Entry 7SCB (electron microscopy, 2.50 A resolution); this record covers chains AO and BE of the 29 polymer chains in the assembly.

Chain AO:
Name: Allophycocyanin beta chain
From: Synechocystis sp. PCC 6803 substr. Kazusa
UniProtKB: Q01952 (APCB_SYNY3); residues 1-161 here = UniProt positions 1-161
Amino-acid sequence (161 residues; numbered 1 to 161; the number before each row is that of its first residue):
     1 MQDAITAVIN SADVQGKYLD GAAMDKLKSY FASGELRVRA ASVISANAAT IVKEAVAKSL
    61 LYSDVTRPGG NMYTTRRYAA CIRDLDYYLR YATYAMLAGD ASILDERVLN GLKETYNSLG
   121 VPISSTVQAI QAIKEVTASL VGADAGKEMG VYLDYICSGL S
Curated features (UniProtKB/Swiss-Prot):
  - binding site ((2R,3E)-phycocyanobilin): Cys81
  - modified residue: Asn71 (N4-methylasparagine)
Covalently attached groups: phycocyanobilin (CYC) linked to Cys81
Residues lining bound ligands:
  - phycocyanobilin (CYC), molecule 1: Leu60, Val65, Asn71, Met72, Arg76, Arg77, Ala80, Arg83, Asp84, Leu85, Tyr87, Tyr88, Tyr91, Arg107, Val108, Leu112, Thr115, Tyr116, Leu119, Val121, Pro122, Ser125, Thr126, Ala129
  - phycocyanobilin (CYC), molecule 2: Leu61, Tyr62, Thr66, Tyr73, Thr75, Tyr78

Chain BE:
Name: Phycobiliprotein ApcE
From: Synechocystis sp. PCC 6803 substr. Kazusa
Notes: EC 4.-.-.-
UniProtKB: Q55544 (APCE_SYNY3); residue numbers follow UniProt; this construct covers 1-896
Amino-acid sequence (896 residues; numbered 1 to 896; the number before each row is that of its first residue):
     1 MSVKASGGSS LARPQLYQTV PVSAISQAEQ QDRFLEGSEL NELTAYFQSG ALRLEIAETL
    61 TQNADLIVSR AANRIFTGGS PLSYLEKPVE RQPALVGASS DSRNGSVTYA ESNGSGGLFG
   121 GLRSVFSSTG PIPPGFRPIN IARYGPSNMQ KSLRDMSWFL RYTTYAIVAG DPNIIVVNTR
   181 GLKEVIENAC SIDATIVAIQ EMRAASADYF RNNAQAKEIV LQYFDILLSE FKAPTPANKV
   241 RQGPSNDIQG LELPQSYFNA AAKRQKYAMK PGLSALEKNA VIKAAYRQIF ERDITKAYSQ
   301 SISYLESQVR NGDISMKEFV RRLAKSPLYR KQFFEPFINS RALELAFRHI LGRGPSSREE
   361 VQKYFSIVSS GGLPALVDAL VDSQEYADYF GEETVPYLRG LGVEAQECRN WGMQQDLFSY
   421 SAPFRKVPQF ITTFAQYDRP LPDQHVYGSG NDPLEIQFGA IFPKETRNPS KRPAPFNKDT
   481 KRILIHRGPA VNNQVGNPSA VGEFPGSLGA KVFRLNGGLP GAKVGKNTGT SVKFGESSTQ
   541 ALIRAAYRQV FGRDLYEGQR LSVAEIQLEN GDISVREFIK RLAKSELFLK LYWAPHYVCK
   601 AIEYMHRRLL GRPTYGRQEM NQYFDIASKQ GFYAVVEAMI DSKEYSDAFG EDTVPYERYL
   661 TPGGLQMRSA RVGSLREDIG QRVDKEVTPR FVELGQVSAI RTEPEIAYRS NQGVTRQRQQ
   721 TKVFKLVSTY DKVAVKNAIR AAYRQVFERD LEPYIINSEF TALESKLSNN EINVKEFIEG
   781 LGTSELYMKE FYAPYPNTKV IEMGTKHFLG RAPLNQKEIQ QYNQILASQG LKAFIGAMVN
   841 GMEYLQTFGE DTVPYRRFPT LPAANFPNTE RLYNKLTKQD KELVVPSFTP VVKVGG
Not modelled in the structure: 1, 87-130, 693-896
Curated features (UniProtKB/Swiss-Prot):
  - binding site ((2R,3E)-phycocyanobilin): Cys190
Covalently attached groups: phycocyanobilin (CYC) linked to Cys190
Residues lining bound ligands:
  - phycocyanobilin (CYC), molecule 1: Pro14, Gln249, Leu251, Leu253, Tyr257, Leu401, Ala405, Gln406, Glu407, Cys408, Trp411
  - phycocyanobilin (CYC), molecule 2: Phe76, Ile139, Tyr144, Asn148, Lys151, Ser152, Arg154, Asp155, Met156, Trp158, Phe159, Tyr162, Asn178, Thr179, Leu182, Val185, Ile186, Ala189, Thr195, Phe231
  - phycocyanobilin (CYC), molecule 3: Arg292, Tyr298, Tyr420, Phe424
  - phycocyanobilin (CYC), molecule 4: Tyr304, Ser307, Gln308, Arg310, Asn311, Asp313
  - phycocyanobilin (CYC), molecule 5: Ile338, Asn339, Ser340, Arg358, Gln362, Phe365, Ile431
  - phycocyanobilin (CYC), molecule 6: Tyr447, Tyr597, Val598, Cys599, Arg617, Asn621, Phe624
  - phycocyanobilin (CYC), molecule 7: Ile456, Gln457, Phe458, Gly459, Ile461, Arg553
  - phycocyanobilin (CYC), molecule 8: Ile483, Leu484, Ile485, His486, Ala490, Asn493, Val495
  - phycocyanobilin (CYC), molecule 9: Lys533, Val563, Ile566, Glu569, Asn570

How chain AO and chain BE interact:
Residue-residue contacts (48; chain AO residue first):
  Met1(AO) - Asp479(BE)
  Gly69(AO) - Asp678(BE)
  Gly69(AO) - Val683(BE)
  Gly70(AO) - Asp678(BE)
  Arg77(AO) - Asp678(BE)  salt bridge
  Ala79(AO) - Val491(BE)  hydrophobic
  Ala80(AO) - Ala490(BE)  hydrophobic
  Arg83(AO) - Ala490(BE)  hydrogen bond (side chain-backbone)
  Arg83(AO) - Asn493(BE)
  Tyr87(AO) - Val495(BE)
  Tyr87(AO) - Gly496(BE)  hydrogen bond (side chain-backbone)
  Arg90(AO) - Gly496(BE)
  Asp105(AO) - Lys4(BE)
  Asp105(AO) - Leu441(BE)
  Glu106(AO) - Asn477(BE)  hydrogen bond
  Glu106(AO) - Asp479(BE)
  Glu106(AO) - Thr480(BE)
  Glu106(AO) - Lys481(BE)  hydrogen bond (backbone-backbone)
  Arg107(AO) - Asp479(BE)
  Arg107(AO) - Lys481(BE)
  Arg107(AO) - Ile483(BE)
  Val108(AO) - Ile483(BE)
  Leu109(AO) - Pro440(BE)
  Leu109(AO) - Leu441(BE)
  Asn110(AO) - Leu441(BE)
  Asn110(AO) - Phe476(BE)
  Asn110(AO) - Thr480(BE)
  Asn110(AO) - Lys481(BE)  hydrogen bond (side chain-backbone)
  Asn110(AO) - Arg482(BE)
  Asn110(AO) - Ile483(BE)
  Gly111(AO) - Leu441(BE)  hydrogen bond (backbone-backbone)
  Gly111(AO) - Pro442(BE)
  Gly111(AO) - Asp443(BE)
  Leu112(AO) - Ile483(BE)  hydrophobic
  Lys113(AO) - Arg439(BE)
  Glu114(AO) - Arg439(BE)  salt bridge
  Glu114(AO) - Pro442(BE)
  Glu114(AO) - Asp443(BE)  hydrogen bond (side chain-backbone)
  Glu114(AO) - Pro662(BE)
  Thr115(AO) - Ile483(BE)
  Thr115(AO) - Pro662(BE)
  Ser118(AO) - Ile485(BE)
  Ser118(AO) - Pro662(BE)
  Ser118(AO) - Gln666(BE)
  Leu119(AO) - Ile485(BE)  hydrophobic
  Leu119(AO) - Ile679(BE)
  Gly120(AO) - Ile679(BE)
  Gly159(AO) - Pro440(BE)
Other interface residues (no listed pair), chain AO (28 interface residues in all): Asn71, Arg76, Asn117, Ser161
Other interface residues (no listed pair), chain BE (28 interface residues in all): Gln436, Leu508, Leu665, Arg676

Overview:
The chain AO/chain BE interface involves 28 residues from each chain; the contacts include 7 hydrogen bonds
and 2 salt bridges. Among the polar pairs are Arg77(AO)-Asp678(BE), Glu114(AO)-Arg439(BE) and
Arg83(AO)-Ala490(BE). Ligands of chain AO: phycocyanobilin. Chain BE binds 8 copies of phycocyanobilin.
Here chain AO is Allophycocyanin beta chain and chain BE is Phycobiliprotein ApcE, both from Synechocystis sp.
PCC 6803 substr. Kazusa. Entry 7SCB (B-cylinder of Synechocystis PCC 6803 Phycobilisome, complex with OCP -
local refinement) was determined by electron microscopy together with 7SC7, 7SC9 and 7SCC from the same study.
